8OZG - chains A and C of the 16 polymer chains in the assembly; structure by electron microscopy, 3.37 A resolution.

# Chain A (and C)
Protein: TIR domain-containing protein
From: Maribacter polysiphoniae
Notes: chain C of this document is another copy of the same molecule, construct and numbering; everything in this record applies to it too
Reference sequence: A0A316E683 (A0A316E683_9FLAO); residues 1-452 here = UniProt positions 1-452
Amino-acid sequence (452 residues; row label = number of the first residue in the row):
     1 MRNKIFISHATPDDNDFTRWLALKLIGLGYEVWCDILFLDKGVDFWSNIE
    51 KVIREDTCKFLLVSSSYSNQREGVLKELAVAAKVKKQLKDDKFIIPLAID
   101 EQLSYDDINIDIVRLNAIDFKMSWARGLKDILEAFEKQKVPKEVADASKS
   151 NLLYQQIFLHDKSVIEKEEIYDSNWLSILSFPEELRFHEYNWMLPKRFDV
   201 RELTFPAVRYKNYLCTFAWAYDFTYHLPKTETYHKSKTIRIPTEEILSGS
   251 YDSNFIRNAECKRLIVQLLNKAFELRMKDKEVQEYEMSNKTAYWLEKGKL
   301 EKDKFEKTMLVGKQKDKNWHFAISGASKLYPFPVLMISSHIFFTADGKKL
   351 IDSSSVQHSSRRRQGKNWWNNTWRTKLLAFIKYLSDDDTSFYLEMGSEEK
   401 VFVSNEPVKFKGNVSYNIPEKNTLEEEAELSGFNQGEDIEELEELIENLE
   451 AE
Unresolved in the structure: 419-452
Residues lining bound ligands: Adenosine-5-Diphosphoribose (AR6; [(2R,3S,4R,5R)-5-(6-aminopurin-9-yl)-3,4-dihydroxy-oxolan-2-yl]methyl [hydroxy-[[(2R,3S,4R,5S)-3,4,5-trihydroxyoxolan-2-yl]methoxy]phosphoryl] hydrogen phosphate): Tyr105, Ile108, Val113, Leu115, Asn116, Ala117
Reported in the primary citation:
  - binding site for Adenosine-5-Diphosphoribose: Phe45, Tyr105
  - catalytic residues: Glu77 (citing earlier work)

# Interface between chain A and chain C
Pairs across the interface - 20 pairs, chain A then chain C:
  Asp91(A) - Gly42(C)
  Asp91(A) - Val43(C)
  Lys92(A) - Gly42(C)
  Lys92(A) - Val43(C)
  Ile94(A) - Gly42(C)
  Ile95(A) - Gly42(C)
  Arg114(A) - Val43(C)
  Arg114(A) - Asp44(C)  salt bridge
  Arg114(A) - Phe45(C)
  Arg114(A) - Trp46(C)
  Arg114(A) - Ser47(C)
  Leu115(A) - Gly42(C)
  Leu115(A) - Val43(C)
  Asn116(A) - Leu39(C)
  Asn116(A) - Asp40(C)
  Asn116(A) - Gly42(C)  hydrogen bond (backbone-backbone)
  Asn116(A) - Val43(C)  hydrogen bond (backbone-backbone)
  Asn116(A) - Phe45(C)
  Ala117(A) - Lys41(C)
  Ile118(A) - Lys41(C)
Other interface residues (no listed pair), chain A (15 interface residues in all): Phe93, Pro96, Val113, Ala134, Lys137, Gln138

# Overview
15 residues of chain A and 9 residues of chain C are in contact, with 2 hydrogen bonds and 1 salt bridge.
Among the polar pairs are Arg114(A)-Asp44(C), Asn116(A)-Gly42(C) and Asn116(A)-Val43(C). Chain A binds
Adenosine-5-Diphosphoribose. The paper reports the catalytic residue Glu77(A); a binding site for
Adenosine-5-Diphosphoribose at Phe45(A) and Tyr105(A).
Both chains are TIR domain-containing protein (Maribacter polysiphoniae). Entry 8OZG (cryoEM structure of
SPARTA complex Tetramer Post-NAD cleavage-1) was determined by electron microscopy, deposited together with
8OZ6, 8OZC, 8OZD, 8OZE, 8OZF and 8OZI.
